PDB entry 7SOD | electron microscopy, 3.20 A resolution | chains L and A of the 3 polymer chains in the assembly

# Chain L
Name: S2L20 Fab light chain
Source organism: Homo sapiens
Notes: antibody fragment or engineered binder
Amino-acid sequence (107 residues; numbered 1 to 107; the number before each row is that of its first residue):
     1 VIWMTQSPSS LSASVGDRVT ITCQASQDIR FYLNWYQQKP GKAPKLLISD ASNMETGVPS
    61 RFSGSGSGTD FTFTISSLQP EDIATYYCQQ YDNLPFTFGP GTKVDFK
Cystine bridges: Cys23-Cys88

# Chain A
Name: Spike glycoprotein
Source organism: Severe acute respiratory syndrome coronavirus 2
UniProtKB: P0DTC2 (SPIKE_SARS2); numbering as in UniProt (aligned over 1-1208)
Amino-acid sequence (1277 residues; row label = number of the first residue in the row):
     1 MFVFLVLLPL VSSQCVNLTT RTQLPPAYTN SFTRGVYYPD KVFRSSVLHS TQDLFLPFFS
    61 NVTWFHAIHV SGTNGTKRFD NPVLPFNDGV YFASIEKSNI IRGWIFGTTL DSKTQSLLIV
   121 NNATNVVIKV CEFQFCNDPF LDVYYHKNNK SWMKSEFRVY SSANNCTFEY VSQPFLMDLE
   181 GKQGNFKNLR EFVFKNIDGY FKIYSKHTPI NLVRDLPQGF SALEPLVDLP IGINITRFQT
   241 LLALHRSYLT PGDSSSGWTA GAAAYYVGYL QPRTFLLKYN ENGTITDAVD CALDPLSETK
   301 CTLKSFTVEK GIYQTSNFRV QPTESIVRFP NITNLCPFGE VFNATRFASV YAWNRKRISN
   361 CVADYSVLYN SASFSTFKCY GVCPTKLNDL CFTNVYADSF VIRGDEVRQI APGQTGKIAD
   421 YNYKLPDDFT GCVIAWNSNN LDSKVGGNYN YRYRLFRKSN LKPFERDIST EIYQAGSTPC
   481 NGVQGFNCYF PLQSYGFQPT NGVGYQPYRV VVLSFELLHA PATVCGPKKS TNLVKNKCVN
   541 FNFNGLTGTG VLTESNKKFL PFQQFGRDIA DTTDAVRDPQ TLEILDITPC SFGGVSVITP
   601 GTNTSNQVAV LYQGVNCTEV PVAIHADQLT PTWRVYSTGS NVFQTRAGCL IGAEHVNNSY
   661 ECDIPIGAGI CASYQTQTNS RRRARSVASQ SIIAYTMSLG AENSVAYSNN SIAIPTNFTI
   721 SVTTEILPVS MTKTSVDCTM YICGDSTECS NLLLQYGSFC TQLNRALTGI AVEQDKNTQE
   781 VFAQVKQIYK TPPIKDFGGF NFSQILPDPS KPSKRSPIED LLFNKVTLAD AGFIKQYGDC
   841 LGDIAARDLI CAQKFNGLTV LPPLLTDEMI AQYTSALLAG TITSGWTFGA GPALQIPFPM
   901 QMAYRFNGIG VTQNVLYENQ KLIANQFNSA IGKIQDSLSS TPSALGKLQD VVNQNAQALN
   961 TLVKQLSSNF GAISSVLNDI LSRLCPPEAE VQIDRLITGR LQSLQTYVTQ QLIRAAEIRA
  1021 SANLAATKMS ECVLGQSKRV DFCGKGYHLM SFPQSAPHGV VFLHVTYVPA HEKNFTTAPA
  1081 ICHDGKAHFP REGVFVSNGT HWFVTQRNFY EPQIITTDNT FVSGNCDVVI GIVNNTVYDP
  1141 LQPELDSFKE ELDKYFKNHT SPDVDLGDIS GINASVVNIQ KEIDRLNEVA KNLNESLIDL
  1201 QELGKYEQGS GYIPEAPRDG QAYVRKDGEW VLLSTFLGRS LEVLFQGPGS GGLNDIFEAQ
  1261 KIEWHEGSGH HHHHHHH
Unresolved in the structure: 1-13, 19-22, 68-79, 145-152, 178-185, 247-262, 307-1277
Cystine bridges: Cys15-Cys136, Cys131-Cys166, Cys291-Cys301
Glycans and other covalent adducts: N-acetylglucosamine (NAG) linked to Asn17, Asn61, Asn122, Asn165, Asn234, Asn282
Differences from the reference sequence: variant Ile95 (Thr in P0DTC2), Asp142 (Gly in P0DTC2), Lys154 (Glu in P0DTC2), Cys383 (Ser in P0DTC2), Arg452 (Leu in P0DTC2), Gln484 (Glu in P0DTC2), Gly614 (Asp in P0DTC2), Arg681 (Pro in P0DTC2), Pro817 (Phe in P0DTC2), Pro892 (Ala in P0DTC2), Pro899 (Ala in P0DTC2), Pro942 (Ala in P0DTC2), Cys985 (Asp in P0DTC2), Pro986 (Lys in P0DTC2), Pro987 (Val in P0DTC2), His1071 (Gln in P0DTC2); expression tag (1209-1277)
Swiss-Prot annotation at these positions:
  - region: Asn280 to Cys301 (Putative superantigen), Arg403 to Asp405 (Integrin-binding motif), Asn448 to Tyr451, Tyr453 to Phe456 (Immunodominant HLA epitope recognized by the CD8+), Ser816 to Tyr837 (Fusion peptide 1), Lys835 to Phe855 (Fusion peptide 2), Asp1163 to Glu1202 (Heptad repeat 2)
  - site (Cleavage): Arg685, Ser686, Arg815, Ser816
  - glycosylation: Asn17 (N-linked (GlcNAc...) (complex) asparagine), Asn61 (N-linked (GlcNAc...) (hybrid) asparagine), Asn74 (N-linked (GlcNAc...) (complex) asparagine), Asn122 (N-linked (GlcNAc...) (hybrid) asparagine), Asn149 (N-linked (GlcNAc...) (complex) asparagine), Asn165 (N-linked (GlcNAc...) (complex) asparagine), Asn234 (N-linked (GlcNAc...) (high mannose) asparagine), Asn282 (N-linked (GlcNAc...) (complex) asparagine), Thr323 (O-linked (GalNAc) threonine), Ser325 (O-linked (HexNAc...) serine), Asn331 (N-linked (GlcNAc...) (complex) asparagine), Asn343 (N-linked (GlcNAc...) (complex) asparagine), Asn603 (N-linked (GlcNAc...) (hybrid) asparagine), Asn616 (N-linked (GlcNAc...) (complex) asparagine), Asn657 (N-linked (GlcNAc...) (complex) asparagine), Thr676 (O-linked (GlcNAc...) threonine), Thr678 (O-linked (GlcNAc...) threonine), Asn709 (N-linked (GlcNAc...) (high mannose) asparagine), Asn717 (N-linked (GlcNAc...) (hybrid) asparagine), Asn801 (N-linked (GlcNAc...) (hybrid) asparagine) and 6 more in UniProt
  - natural variant: Leu5 (L5F: In strain: Iota/B.1.526), Ser13 (S13I: In strain: Epsilon/B.1.427/B.1.429), Leu18 (L18F: In strain: Beta/B.1.351, Gamma/P.1 and 1 more), Thr19 (T19I: In strain: Omicron/BQ.1.1, Omicron/XBB.1.5 and 1 more; T19R: In strain: Delta/B.1.617.2, Omicron/BA.2 and 4 more), Thr20 (T20N: In strain: Gamma/P.1), Leu24 to Ala27 (sequence variant, change not given here; In strain: Omicron/BA.2, Omicron/BA.2.12.1 and 6 more), Pro26 (P26S: In strain: Gamma/P.1), Gln52 (Q52H: In strain: Omicron/EG.5.1), Ala67 (A67V: In strain: Eta/B.1.525, Omicron/BA.1), His69 to Val70 (deletion: In strain: Alpha/B.1.1.7, Eta/B.1.525 and 5 more), Gly75 (G75V: In strain: Lambda/C.37), Thr76 (T76I: In strain: Lambda/C.37), 77 further natural variant entries in UniProt
  - mutagenesis: His69 to Val70 (Increased incorporation of cleaved spike into virions), Asn121 (N121Q: Partial loss of biliverdin affinity), Arg190 (R190K: Partial loss of biliverdin affinity), Asn234 (N234Q: Increased resistance to neutralizing antibodies), Asn331 (N331Q: Reduced viral infectivity), Asn343 (N343Q: Reduced viral infectivity), Tyr453 (Y453F: Decreased HLA binding to NF9 epitope. Increased binding affinity to human ACE2), Ala475 (A475V: Increased resistance to neutralizing antibodies), Val483 (V483A: Increased resistance to neutralizing antibodies), Phe490 (F490L: Increased resistance to neutralizing antibodies and human covalescent sera neutralization), Gln493 (Q493N: Reduced host ACE2-binding affinity in vitro; Q493Y: Reduced host ACE2-binding affinity in vitro), Asn501 (N501T: Reduced host ACE2-binding affinity in vitro; N501Y: Increased binding affinity to human ACE2), 9 further mutagenesis entries in UniProt
Reported in the primary citation:
  - post-translational modification sites: Asn122

# Interface between chain L and chain A
Residue-residue contacts - 8 pairs, chain L then chain A:
  Phe31(L) - Thr109(A)
  Phe31(L) - Lys113(A)
  Phe31(L) - Thr114(A)
  Asp50(L) - Thr109(A)
  Asp50(L) - Lys113(A)
  Ser52(L) - Lys113(A)  hydrogen bond
  Asn53(L) - Asp111(A)  hydrogen bond
  Asn53(L) - Lys113(A)
Interface residues without a listed pair, chain L (5 interface residues in all): Tyr32
Interface residues without a listed pair, chain A (5 interface residues in all): Arg237

# Summary
The chain L/chain A interface involves 5 residues from each chain; the contacts include 2 hydrogen bonds.
Among the polar pairs are Ser52(L)-Lys113(A) and Asn53(L)-Asp111(A). N-acetylglucosamine is covalently linked
to Asn17(A), Asn61(A), Asn122(A), Asn165(A), Asn234(A) and Asn282(A). From UniProt: 23 mutagenesis sites on
chain A. From the paper: a modification site at Asn122(A).
Here chain L is S2L20 Fab light chain (Homo sapiens) and chain A is Spike glycoprotein (Severe acute
respiratory syndrome coronavirus 2). Entry 7SOD (SARS-CoV-2 S NTD B.1.617.1 kappa variant S2L20 Local
Refinement) was determined by electron microscopy together with 7SOA from the same study.
